5WKH - chains D and E of the 5 polymer chains in the assembly; structure by X-ray diffraction, 3.20 A resolution.

# Chain D
Molecule: T-cell receptor alpha variable 30, T-cell receptor, sp3.4 alpha chain
From: Homo sapiens
Reference sequence: chimeric construct of A0A087WSZ9, K7N5N2: residues 3-101 from A0A087WSZ9 (A0A087WSZ9_HUMAN) positions 23-110 (offset varies); residues 124-212 from K7N5N2 positions 115-203 (UniProt number = residue number - 9)
Sequence (198 residues; row label = number of the first residue in the row; note: 12 numbers in that range are skipped by the numbering (no residue carries them; nothing is unmodelled there)):
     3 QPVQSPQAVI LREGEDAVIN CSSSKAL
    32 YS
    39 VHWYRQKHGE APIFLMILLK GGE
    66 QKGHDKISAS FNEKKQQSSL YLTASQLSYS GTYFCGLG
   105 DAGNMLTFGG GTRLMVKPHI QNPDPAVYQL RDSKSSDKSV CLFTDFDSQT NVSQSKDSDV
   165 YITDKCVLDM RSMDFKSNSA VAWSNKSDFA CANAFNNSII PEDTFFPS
Construct notes: engineered mutation Ile51 (Val64 in A0A087WSZ9); linker (102-103, 105-123)
Swiss-Prot annotation at these positions:
  - glycosylation: Asn22 (N-linked (GlcNAc...) asparagine)

# Chain E
Molecule: D30 TCR beta chain
From: Homo sapiens
Sequence (244 residues; numbered 2 to 260; 15 numbers in that range are skipped by the numbering (no residue carries them; nothing is unmodelled there); the number before each row is that of its first residue):
     2 AGVAQSPRYK IIEKRQSVAF WCNPISGHAT
    39 LYWYQQILGQ GPKLLIQFQN NGV
    66 VDDSQLPKDR FSAERL
    83 KGVDSTLKIQ PAKLEDSAVY LCASSL
   112 GQGLLYGYTF GSGTRLTVLE DLNKVFPPEV AVFEPSEAEI SHTQKATLVC LATGFYPDHV
   172 ELSWWVNGKE VHSGVCTDPQ PLKEQPALND SRYALSSRLR VSATFWQNPR NHFRCQVQFY
   232 GLSENDEWTQ DRAKPVTQIV SAEAWGRAD
Cystine bridges: Cys23-Cys104
Reported in the primary citation:
  - mutagenesis - L81A: unchanged binding to HLA-A11:01-GTS1

# Chain D / chain E interface
Cross-chain cystine bridges: Cys170(D)-Cys187(E)
Pairs across the interface (102):
  Tyr32(D) with Leu115(E), hydrophobic
  Ser33(D) with Leu115(E)
  His40(D) with Tyr117(E); Gly118(E); Tyr119(E)
  Tyr42(D) with Gly118(E); Tyr119(E), hydrogen bond (side chain-backbone); Phe121(E), hydrophobic
  Gln44(D) with Gln44(E), hydrogen bond
  Glu48(D) with Ser123(E), hydrogen bond
  Ala49(D) with Phe121(E); Gly122(E); Ser123(E)
  Pro50(D) with Leu103(E); Phe121(E)
  Phe52(D) with Gly118(E); Tyr119(E)
  Ile55(D) with Leu115(E); Leu116(E); Tyr117(E)
  Leu57(D) with Leu115(E); Leu116(E), hydrophobic
  Phe99(D) with Gln44(E); Gly47(E); Gln48(E); Gly49(E)
  Asp105(D) with Leu115(E)
  Gly107(D) with Gln113(E)
  Asn108(D) with Tyr40(E), hydrogen bond (backbone-side chain); Gly114(E), hydrogen bond (side chain-backbone); Leu115(E); Tyr117(E), hydrogen bond (side chain-backbone); Tyr119(E), hydrogen bond (backbone-side chain)
  Met109(D) with Leu52(E), hydrophobic; Gln55(E); Tyr119(E)
  Leu110(D) with Tyr42(E), hydrogen bond (backbone-side chain); Tyr119(E), hydrogen bond (backbone-side chain)
  Phe112(D) with Tyr42(E), hydrophobic; Pro50(E); Phe121(E), hydrophobic
  Gly113(D) with Gly49(E)
  Gly114(D) with Gly49(E), hydrogen bond (backbone-backbone)
  Asp128(D) with His153(E), salt bridge
  Tyr132(D) with Ser147(E); Ala149(E), hydrophobic; Glu150(E); His153(E); Thr154(E)
  Gln133(D) with Ser147(E), hydrogen bond (backbone-side chain)
  Leu134(D) with Phe144(E); Glu145(E); Pro146(E), hydrophobic; Thr158(E); Val160(E), hydrophobic
  Arg135(D) with Glu145(E), hydrogen bond (backbone-backbone)
  Asp136(D) with Val143(E); Phe144(E); Glu145(E)
  Lys138(D) with Glu145(E), salt bridge
  Ser140(D) with Ala142(E)
  Val144(D) with Phe144(E), hydrophobic; Val160(E), hydrophobic; Leu162(E), hydrophobic
  Leu146(D) with Thr158(E)
  Thr148(D) with Arg211(E), hydrogen bond
  Asp149(D) with Thr154(E); Arg211(E), salt bridge
  Tyr165(D) with Glu195(E), hydrogen bond (side chain-backbone)
  Ile166(D) with Leu193(E)
  Thr167(D) with Asp189(E); Leu193(E); Ser207(E); Arg209(E)
  Asp168(D) with Arg209(E)
  Cys170(D) with Cys187(E), disulfide; Arg209(E), hydrogen bond
  Val171(D) with Cys187(E), hydrogen bond (backbone-side chain)
  Leu172(D) with Gly185(E); Cys187(E), hydrophobic; Arg209(E); Arg211(E)
  Asp173(D) with Ser184(E); Gly185(E), hydrogen bond (backbone-backbone)
  Met174(D) with Lys156(E); Gly185(E); Arg211(E); Val212(E); Ser213(E)
  Arg175(D) with Ser184(E), hydrogen bond
  Met177(D) with Lys156(E)
  Phe179(D) with Lys156(E); Arg211(E)
  Ser181(D) with Arg211(E), hydrogen bond
  Ser183(D) with Arg209(E), hydrogen bond
  Ala184(D) with Arg209(E)
  Val185(D) with Val160(E), hydrophobic; Arg209(E)
  Trp187(D) with Leu162(E), hydrophobic; Ala205(E), hydrophobic
  Phe209(D) with His153(E)
  Pro211(D) with Ala149(E), hydrophobic
Also at the interface, not in a pair above, chain D (53 interface residues in all): Ala106, Lys142
Also at the interface, not in a pair above, chain E (52 interface residues in all): Asp67, Leu159, Val186, Thr188, Lys194, Arg258

# Summary
53 residues of chain D and 52 residues of chain E are in contact, with 1 disulfide bond, 20 hydrogen bonds and
3 salt bridges. Polar pairs include Asp128(D)-His153(E), Lys138(D)-Glu145(E) and Asp149(D)-Arg211(E). The
paper reports that L81A of chain E leaves binding to HLA-A11:01-GTS1 unchanged.
Here chain D is T-cell receptor alpha variable 30, T-cell receptor, sp3.4 alpha chain and chain E is D30 TCR
beta chain, both from Homo sapiens. Entry 5WKH (D30 TCR in complex with HLA-A*11:01-GTS3) was determined by
X-ray diffraction, deposited together with 5WJL, 5WJN and 5WKF.
